PDB entry 8JMJ | X-ray diffraction, 2.57 A resolution | chains C and E of the 10 polymer chains in the assembly

[Chain C]
Name: SpoOJ regulator (Soj)
From: Helicobacter pylori 26695
UniProtKB: O25759 (O25759_HELPY); residue numbers follow UniProt; this construct covers 1-264
Sequence (264 residues; numbered 1 to 264; the number before each row is that of its first residue):
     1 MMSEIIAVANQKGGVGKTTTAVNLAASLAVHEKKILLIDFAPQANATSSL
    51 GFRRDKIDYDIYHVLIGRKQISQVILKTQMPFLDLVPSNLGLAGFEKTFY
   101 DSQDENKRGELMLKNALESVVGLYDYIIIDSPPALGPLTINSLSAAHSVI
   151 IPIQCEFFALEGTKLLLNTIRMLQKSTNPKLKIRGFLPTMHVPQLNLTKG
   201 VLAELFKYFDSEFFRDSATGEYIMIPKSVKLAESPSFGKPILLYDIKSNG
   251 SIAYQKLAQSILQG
Sequence notes: engineered mutation Ala41 (Asp in O25759)
Bound ions: Mg2+: Thr18 (together with ATP)
Residues lining bound ligands:
  - ATP (adenosine-5'-triphosphate), molecule 1: Lys12, Gly13, Gly14, Val15, Gly16, Lys17, Thr18, Thr19, Gln43, Asn45, Pro133, Met190, Ile225, Pro226, Lys227, Ser228, Leu231, Ala232
  - ATP, molecule 2: Lys12, Gly13, Gln154, Glu156, Phe158
Reported in the primary citation:
  - binding site for the 24-nt DNA strand (chain E): Lys199, Lys227, Lys230, Lys247

[Chain E]
Molecule: 24-nt DNA strand
Sequence (24 nucleotides; each row starts with the number of its first residue):
     1 TCCCTGTTTCACGTGGAACACCCT

[Interface between chain C and chain E]
Contacting residue pairs (6):
  Gln194(C) with DA18(E), sugar contact
  Leu195(C) with DA17(E), phosphate contact; DA18(E), phosphate contact
  Asn196(C) with DA18(E), hydrogen bond to the phosphate; DC19(E), phosphate contact
  Lys199(C) with DC19(E), salt bridge to the phosphate
Interface residues without a listed pair, chain C (5 interface residues in all): Lys247
Interface residues without a listed pair, chain E (4 interface residues in all): DT9

[In short]
5 residues of chain C and 4 residues of chain E are in contact, with 1 hydrogen bond and 1 salt bridge. Among
the polar pairs are Asn196(C)-DA18(E) and Lys199(C)-DC19(E). Ligands of chain C: ATP. From the paper: a
binding site for the 24-nt DNA strand (chain E) at Lys199(C), Lys227(C) and Lys230(C) among others.
Chain C is SpoOJ regulator (Soj) (Helicobacter pylori 26695) and chain E is a 24-nt DNA strand; the structure,
Structure of Helicobacter pylori Soj-DNA-Spo0J complex, was determined by X-ray diffraction (same publication
as 8JMK and 8JML).
